Entry 6TBL (X-ray diffraction, 2.65 A resolution); this record covers chains C and E of the 3 polymer chains in the assembly.

# Chain C
Molecule: MIP18 family protein galla-2
From: Drosophila melanogaster
UniProtKB: Q9VTC4 (GALL2_DROME); residues 2-156 here = UniProt positions 2-156
Chain sequence (159 residues; row label = number of the first residue in the row; numbers below 1 keep their minus sign (Gly-2 is residue -2)):
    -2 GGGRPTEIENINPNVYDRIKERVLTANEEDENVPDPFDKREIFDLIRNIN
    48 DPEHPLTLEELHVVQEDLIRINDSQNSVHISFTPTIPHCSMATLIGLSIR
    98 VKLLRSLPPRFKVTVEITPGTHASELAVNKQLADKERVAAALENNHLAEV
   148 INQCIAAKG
Not modelled in the structure: -2 to -1, 22-27, 156
Sequence notes: expression tag (-2 to 1)

# Chain E
Molecule: Probable cytosolic iron-sulfur protein assembly protein Ciao1
From: Drosophila melanogaster
UniProtKB: Q7K1Y4 (CIAO1_DROME); residue numbers follow UniProt; this construct covers 2-335
Chain sequence (338 residues; row label = number of the first residue in the row; numbers below 1 keep their minus sign (Gly-2 is residue -2)):
    -2 GGGRGRLILEHTLQGHKGRIWGVAWHPKGNVFASCGEDKAIRIWSLTGNT
    48 WSTKTILSDGHKRTIREIRWSPCGQYLASASFDATTAIWSKSSGEFECNA
    98 TLEGHENEVKSVSWSRSGGLLATCSRDKSVWIWEVAGDDEFECAAVLNPH
   148 TQDVKRVVWHPTKDILASASYDNTIKMFAEEPIDNDWDCTATLTSHTSTV
   198 WGIDFDADGERLVSCSDDTTIKIWRAYHPGNTAGVATPDQQTVWKCVCTV
   248 SGQHSRAIYDVSWCKLTGLIATACGDDGIRIFKESSDSKPDEPTFEQITA
   298 EEGAHDQDVNSVQWNPVVAGQLISCSDDGTIKIWKVTE
Not modelled in the structure: -2 to 1
Sequence notes: expression tag (-2 to 1)

# Interface between chain C and chain E
Pairs across the interface (32; chain C residue first):
  Pro106(C) - Gln304(E)
  Lys109(C) - Arg253(E)
  Lys109(C) - Gly272(E)  hydrogen bond (side chain-backbone)
  Lys109(C) - Asp274(E)  salt bridge
  Lys109(C) - Asp305(E)  salt bridge
  Lys127(C) - Tyr168(E)  hydrogen bond (side chain-backbone)
  Lys127(C) - Asn170(E)  hydrogen bond
  Lys127(C) - Thr196(E)
  Gln128(C) - Tyr168(E)  hydrogen bond (backbone-side chain)
  Asp131(C) - Lys152(E)  salt bridge
  Asp131(C) - Tyr168(E)
  Asp131(C) - Trp198(E)
  Lys132(C) - Arg16(E)
  Lys132(C) - Tyr256(E)
  Lys132(C) - Asp305(E)  salt bridge
  Lys132(C) - Asn307(E)  hydrogen bond
  Lys132(C) - Asp324(E)  salt bridge
  Glu133(C) - Arg63(E)  salt bridge
  Glu133(C) - Phe79(E)
  Glu133(C) - Lys107(E)  salt bridge
  Glu133(C) - Asp150(E)
  Glu133(C) - Lys152(E)  salt bridge
  Glu133(C) - Trp198(E)
  Arg134(C) - Lys152(E)
  Arg134(C) - Tyr168(E)
  Ala136(C) - Arg16(E)
  Ala137(C) - Arg60(E)  hydrogen bond (backbone-side chain)
  Ala137(C) - Phe79(E)  hydrophobic
  Ala137(C) - Glu105(E)
  Glu140(C) - Arg60(E)  salt bridge
  Glu140(C) - Thr61(E)  hydrogen bond
  Glu140(C) - Phe79(E)
Other interface residues (no listed pair), chain C (15 interface residues in all): Gly0, Ser74, Thr111, Ala124
Other interface residues (no listed pair), chain E (26 interface residues in all): Trp18, Arg123, Gln149, Ser195, Gly249

# In short
Chain C and chain E form an interface of 15 and 26 residues respectively, with 7 hydrogen bonds and 9 salt
bridges. Among the polar pairs are Lys109(C)-Asp274(E), Lys109(C)-Asp305(E) and Asp131(C)-Lys152(E).
Chain C is MIP18 family protein galla-2 and chain E is Probable cytosolic iron-sulfur protein assembly protein
Ciao1, both from Drosophila melanogaster; the structure, Crystal structure of MMS19(CTD)-CIAO1-CIAO2B CIA
targeting complex, was determined by X-ray diffraction, deposited together with 6TBN and 6TC0.
